Entry 7MIZ (electron microscopy, 3.40 A resolution); this record covers chains F1 and x of the 100 polymer chains in the assembly.

== Chain F1 ==
Molecule: Tubulin beta chain
Organism: Toxoplasma gondii
Reference sequence: I7BFC9 (I7BFC9_TOXGO); numbering as in UniProt (aligned over 1-449)
Chain sequence (449 residues; each row starts with the number of its first residue):
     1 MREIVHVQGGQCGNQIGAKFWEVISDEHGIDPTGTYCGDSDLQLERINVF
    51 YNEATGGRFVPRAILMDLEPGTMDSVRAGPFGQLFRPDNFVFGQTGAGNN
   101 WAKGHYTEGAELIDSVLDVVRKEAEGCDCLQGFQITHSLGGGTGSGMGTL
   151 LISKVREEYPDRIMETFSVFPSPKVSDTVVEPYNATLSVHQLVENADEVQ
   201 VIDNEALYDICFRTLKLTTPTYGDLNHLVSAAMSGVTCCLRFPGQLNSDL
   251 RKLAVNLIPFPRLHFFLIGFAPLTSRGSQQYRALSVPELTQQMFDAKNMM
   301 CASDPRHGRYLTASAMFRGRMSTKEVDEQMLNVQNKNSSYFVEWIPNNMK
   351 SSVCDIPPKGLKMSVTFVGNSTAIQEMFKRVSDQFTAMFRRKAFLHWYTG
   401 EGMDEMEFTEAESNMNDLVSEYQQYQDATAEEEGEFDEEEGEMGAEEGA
Unresolved in the structure: 427-449
Disulfide bonds: Cys238-Cys354
Small-molecule neighbours: GDP (guanosine-5'-diphosphate): Gly10, Gln11, Cys12, Gln15, Glu69, Ala97, Asn99, Ser138, Gly140, Gly141, Gly142, Thr143, Gly144, Asp177, Thr178, Glu181, Asn204, Tyr222, Asn226

== Chain x ==
Molecule: PDI family protein
Organism: Toxoplasma gondii
Reference sequence: A0A7J6K232 (A0A7J6K232_TOXGO); residue numbers follow UniProt; this construct covers 1-166
Chain sequence (189 residues; each row starts with the number of its first residue):
     1 MLAADCFFGPDVVKRTQQGNYVPVRPDHFAGVSVALFFAKAGHSKCAQIV
    51 PVVRQFYKTTNFSGEKAVIEIIYVSLDKDEQDFERVRALMPWCSVEYKSC
   101 LRKKLIERYRVPNGELAFGTVRIPSTAIPLLIVIGPNGEEAGRMNFQQSD
   151 EFVLQRWDYRFNKWPGSAQRLRTLNDATDPWKKRLPQNV
Unresolved in the structure: 1-11, 114-124, 166-189
Differences from the reference sequence: insertion (167-189)

== How chain F1 and chain x interact ==
Residue-residue contacts (18):
  Thr35(F1) with Ser44(x)
  Tyr36(F1) with Ser44(x); Ala47(x); Gln48(x)
  Asp39(F1) with Pro51(x); Arg54(x), salt bridge; Leu89(x)
  Asp41(F1) with Pro51(x); Val52(x), hydrogen bond (side chain-backbone); Gln55(x)
  Leu44(F1) with Gln48(x)
  Glu53(F1) with Lys45(x), salt bridge; Gln147(x)
  Thr55(F1) with Gln147(x), hydrogen bond (backbone-side chain)
  Gly56(F1) with Ser44(x)
  Gly57(F1) with Ser44(x), hydrogen bond (backbone-side chain)
  Arg58(F1) with Ser44(x)
  Phe59(F1) with Gln48(x)
Other interface residues (no listed pair), chain F1 (12 interface residues in all): Ser40
Other interface residues (no listed pair), chain x (13 interface residues in all): His43, Thr126, Gln148

== Overview ==
12 residues of chain F1 and 13 residues of chain x are in contact, with 3 hydrogen bonds and 2 salt bridges.
Among the polar pairs are Asp39(F1)-Arg54(x), Glu53(F1)-Lys45(x) and Asp41(F1)-Val52(x). Chain F1 binds GDP.
Chain F1 is Tubulin beta chain and chain x is PDI family protein, both from Toxoplasma gondii; the structure,
Atomic structure of cortical microtubule from Toxoplasma gondii, was determined by electron microscopy.
